Entry 7CTW (X-ray diffraction, 2.51 A resolution); this record covers chains A and B.

# Chain A (and B)
Protein: Bifunctional dihydrofolate reductase-thymidylate synthase
From: Plasmodium falciparum
Notes: chain B of this document is another copy of the same molecule, construct and numbering; everything in this record applies to it too
UniProtKB: A7UD81 (A7UD81_PLAFA); numbering as in UniProt (aligned over 1-608)
Chain sequence (608 residues; numbered 1 to 608; the number before each row is that of its first residue):
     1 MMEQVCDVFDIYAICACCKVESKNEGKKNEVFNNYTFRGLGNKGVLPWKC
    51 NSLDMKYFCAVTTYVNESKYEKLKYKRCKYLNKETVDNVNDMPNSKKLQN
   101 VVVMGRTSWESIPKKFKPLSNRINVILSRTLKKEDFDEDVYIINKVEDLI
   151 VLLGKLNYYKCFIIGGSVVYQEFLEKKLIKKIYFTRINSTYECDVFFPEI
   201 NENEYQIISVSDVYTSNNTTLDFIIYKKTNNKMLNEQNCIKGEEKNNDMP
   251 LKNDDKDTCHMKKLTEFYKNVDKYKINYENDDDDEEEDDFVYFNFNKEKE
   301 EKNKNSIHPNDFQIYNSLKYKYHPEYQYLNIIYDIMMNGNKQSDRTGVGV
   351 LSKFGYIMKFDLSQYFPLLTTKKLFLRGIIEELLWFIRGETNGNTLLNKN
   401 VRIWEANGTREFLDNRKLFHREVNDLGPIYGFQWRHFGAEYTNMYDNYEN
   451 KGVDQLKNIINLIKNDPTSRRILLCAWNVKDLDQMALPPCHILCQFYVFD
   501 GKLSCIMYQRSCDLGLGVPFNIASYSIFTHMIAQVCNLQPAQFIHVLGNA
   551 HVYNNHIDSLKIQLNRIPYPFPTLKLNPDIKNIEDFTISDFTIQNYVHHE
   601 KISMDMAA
Unresolved in the structure: 1-2, 22-30, 86-95, 232-282, 607-608 (chain B: 1-9, 21-30, 83-94, 232-282, 606-608)
Small-molecule neighbours:
  - 1-(2-methylsulfanylphenyl)piperazine (GEX): A16, L46, D54, M55, F58, S108, I112, F116, I164
  - NADPH (NDP; NADPH dihydro-nicotinamide-adenine-dinucleotide phosphate): C15, A16, L40, G41, N42, G44, V45, L46, W48, G105, R106, T107, S108, S111, L127, S128, R129, T130, N144, K145, V146, I164, G165, G166, S167, V168, V169, Y170, E172, V195
Reported in the primary citation:
  - binding site for 1-(2-methylsulfanylphenyl)piperazine: D54, F58
  - catalytic residues: D54 (citing earlier work)

# Chain A / chain B interface
Contacting residue pairs - 163 pairs, chain A then chain B:
  Y12(A) - E285(B)  hydrogen bond
  L53(A) - F295(B)  hydrophobic
  L53(A) - N296(B)
  K56(A) - F295(B)
  K56(A) - N296(B)  hydrogen bond
  Y57(A) - Y292(B)
  Y57(A) - F295(B)  hydrophobic
  V61(A) - Y292(B)  hydrophobic
  Y64(A) - D288(B)
  Y64(A) - V291(B)  hydrophobic
  Y64(A) - Y292(B)  hydrophobic
  K69(A) - D284(B)  salt bridge
  K69(A) - D288(B)  salt bridge
  Y159(A) - D288(B)  hydrogen bond
  K160(A) - D288(B)  salt bridge
  K160(A) - Y292(B)  hydrogen bond
  F162(A) - Y292(B)
  K180(A) - E285(B)  salt bridge
  K181(A) - E285(B)  salt bridge
  K181(A) - E286(B)  salt bridge
  K181(A) - D289(B)  salt bridge
  Y183(A) - D289(B)  hydrogen bond
  Y183(A) - Y292(B)  hydrophobic
  I208(A) - E286(B)
  V210(A) - F293(B)
  S211(A) - F293(B)
  Y214(A) - F295(B)
  Y214(A) - N296(B)
  F223(A) - F293(B)
  F223(A) - F295(B)  hydrophobic
  I225(A) - D289(B)
  I225(A) - F293(B)  hydrophobic
  K227(A) - D283(B)  salt bridge
  K227(A) - E286(B)  salt bridge
  D284(A) - K69(B)  hydrogen bond (backbone-side chain)
  D284(A) - K72(B)  salt bridge
  E285(A) - D10(B)
  E285(A) - Y12(B)  hydrogen bond
  E285(A) - K160(B)  salt bridge
  E286(A) - K181(B)
  E286(A) - I208(B)
  E286(A) - K227(B)  salt bridge
  E286(A) - Y320(B)
  E287(A) - K69(B)  salt bridge
  D288(A) - Y64(B)
  D288(A) - N66(B)
  D288(A) - K69(B)  salt bridge
  D288(A) - Y159(B)  hydrogen bond
  D289(A) - K181(B)  salt bridge
  D289(A) - Y183(B)  hydrogen bond
  D289(A) - I225(B)
  D289(A) - Y320(B)
  F290(A) - Y320(B)
  F290(A) - Y322(B)
  V291(A) - Y64(B)  hydrophobic
  Y292(A) - V61(B)
  Y292(A) - F162(B)
  Y292(A) - Y183(B)  hydrophobic
  F293(A) - Y57(B)
  F293(A) - S209(B)
  F293(A) - V210(B)
  F293(A) - S211(B)
  F293(A) - F223(B)
  F293(A) - I225(B)  hydrophobic
  F293(A) - Y322(B)  hydrophobic
  F295(A) - L53(B)  hydrophobic
  F295(A) - K56(B)
  F295(A) - Y57(B)
  F295(A) - F223(B)  hydrophobic
  N296(A) - L53(B)
  N296(A) - K56(B)  hydrogen bond
  N296(A) - Y214(B)
  K304(A) - F499(B)
  K319(A) - E286(B)
  Y320(A) - E286(B)  hydrogen bond (side chain-backbone)
  Y320(A) - F290(B)
  Y322(A) - F290(B)
  N340(A) - Y497(B)  hydrogen bond
  N340(A) - F499(B)
  K341(A) - F499(B)
  Q342(A) - T468(B)
  Q342(A) - Y497(B)
  Q342(A) - V498(B)  hydrogen bond (side chain-backbone)
  Q342(A) - F499(B)
  D344(A) - R470(B)  salt bridge
  R345(A) - R471(B)
  S352(A) - Y497(B)  hydrogen bond
  F354(A) - K359(B)
  F354(A) - Q495(B)
  F354(A) - Y497(B)  hydrophobic
  F354(A) - S504(B)
  F354(A) - I506(B)  hydrophobic
  F354(A) - I544(B)
  G355(A) - K359(B)  hydrogen bond (backbone-side chain)
  G355(A) - I506(B)
  I357(A) - I357(B)  hydrophobic
  K359(A) - F354(B)  hydrogen bond (side chain-backbone)
  K359(A) - G355(B)  hydrogen bond (side chain-backbone)
  R416(A) - R471(B)
  F437(A) - N478(B)
  F437(A) - V479(B)  hydrophobic
  F437(A) - K480(B)
  G438(A) - K480(B)
  V453(A) - V479(B)
  Q455(A) - V479(B)
  R470(A) - D344(B)  salt bridge
  R470(A) - R510(B)  hydrogen bond (backbone-side chain)
  R470(A) - S511(B)  hydrogen bond
  R470(A) - N549(B)
  R470(A) - H551(B)
  R470(A) - Y553(B)  hydrogen bond
  R471(A) - R416(B)
  R471(A) - W477(B)
  R471(A) - P488(B)
  R471(A) - R510(B)
  L473(A) - W477(B)  hydrophobic
  L473(A) - I492(B)  hydrophobic
  C475(A) - W477(B)
  W477(A) - R471(B)
  W477(A) - L473(B)
  W477(A) - C475(B)
  N478(A) - F437(B)
  V479(A) - F437(B)  hydrophobic
  V479(A) - V453(B)  hydrophobic
  V479(A) - Q455(B)
  K480(A) - F437(B)
  K480(A) - G438(B)
  P488(A) - R471(B)
  I492(A) - L473(B)  hydrophobic
  I492(A) - L493(B)  hydrophobic
  L493(A) - I492(B)  hydrophobic
  L493(A) - L493(B)  hydrophobic
  Q495(A) - F354(B)
  Q495(A) - Y508(B)  hydrogen bond
  Q495(A) - R510(B)  hydrogen bond (side chain-backbone)
  Q495(A) - G548(B)
  F496(A) - F354(B)
  Y497(A) - N340(B)  hydrogen bond
  Y497(A) - Q342(B)
  Y497(A) - S352(B)  hydrogen bond
  Y497(A) - F354(B)  hydrophobic
  Y497(A) - N549(B)
  V498(A) - Q342(B)  hydrogen bond (backbone-side chain)
  F499(A) - N340(B)
  F499(A) - K341(B)
  F499(A) - Q342(B)
  S504(A) - F354(B)
  I506(A) - F354(B)
  I506(A) - G355(B)
  I506(A) - Y508(B)
  I506(A) - G548(B)
  Y508(A) - Q495(B)  hydrogen bond
  Y508(A) - I506(B)
  R510(A) - R470(B)  hydrogen bond (side chain-backbone)
  R510(A) - R471(B)
  R510(A) - Q495(B)  hydrogen bond (backbone-side chain)
  S511(A) - R470(B)
  I544(A) - F354(B)
  V546(A) - V546(B)  hydrophobic
  G548(A) - I506(B)
  N549(A) - R470(B)
  N549(A) - Y497(B)
  H551(A) - R470(B)
Other interface residues (no listed pair), chain A (87 interface residues in all): A60, S209, K297, S343, V350, K353, T468, C505, L547, Y553
Other interface residues (no listed pair), chain B (89 interface residues in all): A60, D212, E287, K319, S343, K353, L487, F496, C505, Q542, L547

# Summary
87 residues of chain A and 89 residues of chain B are in contact; the contacts include 28 hydrogen bonds and
17 salt bridges. Polar pairs include K69(A)-D284(B), K69(A)-D288(B) and K160(A)-D288(B). Ligands of chain A:
NADPH and 1-(2-methylsulfanylphenyl)piperazine. From the paper: the catalytic residue D54(A); a binding site
for 1-(2-methylsulfanylphenyl)piperazine at D54(A) and F58(A).
Chain A and chain B are both Bifunctional dihydrofolate reductase-thymidylate synthase (Plasmodium
falciparum); the structure, Wild-type Plasmodium falciparum dihydrofolate reductase-thymidylate synthase
(PfDHFR-TS) complexed with fragment 820, NADPH, dUMP, was determined by X-ray diffraction, deposited together
with 7CTZ and 7CTY.
